4A6K - chains A and B of the 4 polymer chains in the assembly; structure by X-ray diffraction, 1.80 A resolution.

== Chain A (and B) ==
Name: Phosphatidylinositol 4,5-bisphosphate-binding protein SLM1
From: Saccharomyces cerevisiae
Notes: fragment: ph domain, residues 469-583; chain B of this document is another copy of the same molecule, construct and numbering; everything in this record applies to it too
Reference sequence: P40485 (SLM1_YEAST); numbering as in UniProt (aligned over 469-583)
Amino-acid sequence (120 residues; each row starts with the number of its first residue):
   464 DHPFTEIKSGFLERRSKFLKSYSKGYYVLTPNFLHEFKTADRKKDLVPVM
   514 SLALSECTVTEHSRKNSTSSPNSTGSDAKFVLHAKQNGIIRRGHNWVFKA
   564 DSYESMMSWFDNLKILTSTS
Unresolved in the structure: 530-538, 583 (chain B: 464, 530-538)
Sequence notes: expression tag (464-468)
UniProt features mapped onto this chain:
  - mutagenesis: Arg477 to Arg478 (In SLM1-PHM2; reduces phosphoinositide binding by 95%; when associated with A-487), Lys483 (K483A: In SLM1-PHM1; reduces phosphoinositide binding by 80% and causes mislocalization to the cytoplasm; when associated with A-487), Lys487 (K487A: In SLM1-PHM1; reduces phosphoinositide binding by 80% and causes mislocalization to the cytoplasm; when associated with A-483. In SLM1-PHM2; reduces phosphoinositide binding by 95% ...)
Residues lining bound ligands: D-myo-inositol-4-phosphate (I4D): Arg478, Tyr485, Ser539, Lys542, Lys562
Reported in the primary citation:
  - binding site for D-myo-inositol-4-phosphate: Arg478, Tyr485, Ser539, Lys542, Lys562

== Interface between chain A and chain B ==
Residue-residue contacts (19):
  His465(A) - Asp574(B)  salt bridge
  Pro466(A) - Asp574(B)
  Pro466(A) - Ile578(B)  hydrophobic
  Phe467(A) - Asn575(B)
  Phe467(A) - Ile578(B)
  Thr468(A) - Ile470(B)
  Thr468(A) - Leu579(B)
  Glu469(A) - Glu469(B)
  Glu469(A) - Ile470(B)
  Ile470(A) - Thr468(B)
  Ile470(A) - Glu469(B)
  Pro494(A) - Pro494(B)  hydrophobic
  Asp574(A) - Pro466(B)
  Asn575(A) - Pro466(B)
  Asn575(A) - Phe467(B)
  Ile578(A) - Pro466(B)  hydrophobic
  Ile578(A) - Phe467(B)
  Ile578(A) - Thr468(B)
  Leu579(A) - Thr468(B)

== Overview ==
11 residues of chain A face 10 of chain B across their interface, with 1 salt bridge. Its one salt-bridged
contact is His465(A)-Asp574(B). Chain A binds D-myo-inositol-4-phosphate. UniProt lists 4 mutagenesis sites on
chain A. The paper reports a binding site for D-myo-inositol-4-phosphate at Arg478(A), Tyr485(A) and Ser539(A)
among others.
Chain A and chain B are both Phosphatidylinositol 4,5-bisphosphate-binding protein SLM1 (Saccharomyces
cerevisiae); the structure, Crystal structure of Slm1-PH domain in complex with D-myo-Inositol-4- phosphate,
was determined by X-ray diffraction together with 4A5K, 4A6F and 4A6H from the same study.
